Entry 9FLO (X-ray diffraction, 2.90 A resolution); this record covers chain A.

Chain A:
Molecule: Serine/threonine-protein kinase haspin
Source organism: Homo sapiens
Notes: EC 2.7.11.1
Reference sequence: Q8TF76 (HASP_HUMAN); numbering as in UniProt (aligned over 465-798)
Sequence (357 residues; numbered 442 to 798; the number before each row is that of its first residue):
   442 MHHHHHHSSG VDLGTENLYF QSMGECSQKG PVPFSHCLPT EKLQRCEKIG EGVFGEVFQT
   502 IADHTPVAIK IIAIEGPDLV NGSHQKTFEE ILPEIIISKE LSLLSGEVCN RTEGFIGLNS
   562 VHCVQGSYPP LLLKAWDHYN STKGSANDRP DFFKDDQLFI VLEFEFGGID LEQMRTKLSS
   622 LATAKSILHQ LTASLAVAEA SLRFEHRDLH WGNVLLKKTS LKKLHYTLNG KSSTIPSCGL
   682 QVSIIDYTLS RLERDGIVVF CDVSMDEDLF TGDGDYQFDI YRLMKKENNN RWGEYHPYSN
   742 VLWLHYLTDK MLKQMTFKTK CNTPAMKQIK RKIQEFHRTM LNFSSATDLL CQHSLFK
Not modelled in the structure: 442-465, 798
Differences from the reference sequence: initiating methionine (442); expression tag (443-464)
Bound ions: Ni2+: His477, His563
Ligand contacts: A1IDC (N-(1,4-dimethylpyrazol-3-yl)-3-(1,2-thiazol-5-yl)thieno[3,2-b]pyridin-5-amine): Ile490, Gly491, Val498, Ala509, Lys511, Ile557, Phe605, Glu606, Phe607, Gly608, Gly609, Leu656, Ile686, Asp687, Tyr688
Curated features (UniProtKB/Swiss-Prot):
  - active site: Asp649 (Proton acceptor)
  - binding site (ATP): Ile490 to Val498, Lys511, Glu606 to Asp611, Asp649 to Asn654, Asp687 to Thr689
  - mutagenesis: Glu492 (E492A: Markedly reduced affinity for histone H3 and reduced histone H3 phosphorylation), Lys511 (K511A: Strongly reduced enzyme activity), His651 (H651A: Strongly reduced enzyme activity, markedly reduced affinity for histone H3), Asp707 (D707L: Markedly reduced affinity for histone H3 and reduced histone H3 phosphorylation), Asp709 (D709N: Markedly reduced affinity for histone H3 and reduced histone H3 phosphorylation), Gly713 (G713F: Markedly reduced affinity for histone H3 and reduced histone H3 phosphorylation), Asp716 (D716L: Markedly reduced histone H3 phosphorylation)

Summary:
Chain A binds compound A1IDC. His477 and His563 form the Ni2+ site. Curated annotation (UniProt) lists
active-site residue Asp649, 25 ATP-binding residues and 7 mutagenesis sites.
Chain A is Serine/threonine-protein kinase haspin (Homo sapiens); the structure, Crystal structure of human
Haspin (GSG2) kinase bound to MU2181, was determined by X-ray diffraction together with 9FLR, 9FLB, 9FLC and
9FLT from the same study.
